Entry 6AOJ (X-ray diffraction, 1.90 A resolution); this record covers chain A.

== Chain A ==
Molecule: Ceg4
Source organism: Legionella pneumophila subsp. pneumophila (strain Philadelphia 1 / ATCC 33152 / DSM 7513)
UniProtKB: Q5ZZB5 (Q5ZZB5_LEGPH); residues 1-208 here = UniProt positions 1-208
Sequence (214 residues; numbered -5 to 208; the number before each row is that of its first residue; numbers below 1 keep their minus sign (Thr-5 is residue -5)):
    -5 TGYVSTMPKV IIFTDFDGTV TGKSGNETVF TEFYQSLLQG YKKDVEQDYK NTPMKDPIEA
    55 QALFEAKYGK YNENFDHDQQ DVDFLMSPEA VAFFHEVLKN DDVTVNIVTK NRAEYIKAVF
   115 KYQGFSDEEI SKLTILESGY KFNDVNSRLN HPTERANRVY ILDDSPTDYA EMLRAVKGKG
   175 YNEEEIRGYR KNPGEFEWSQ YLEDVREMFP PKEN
Unresolved in the structure: 146-147, 206-208
Sequence notes: expression tag (-5 to 0)
Metal / ion sites: Mg2+: Asp9, Asp11, Asp158

== In short ==
Asp9, Asp11 and Asp158 coordinate Mg2+.
Chain A is Ceg4 (Legionella pneumophila subsp. pneumophila (strain Philadelphia 1 / ATCC 33152 / DSM 7513));
the structure, Crystal structure of Legionella pneumophila effector Ceg4 with N-terminal yeast Hog1p sequence,
was determined by X-ray diffraction, deposited together with 6AOK.
